PDB entry 6BKY | X-ray diffraction, 2.17 A resolution | chains D and C

[Chain D (and C)]
Protein: Isocitrate dehydrogenase [NADP] cytoplasmic
Organism: Homo sapiens
Notes: EC 1.1.1.42; chain C of this document is another copy of the same molecule, construct and numbering; everything in this record applies to it too
Reference sequence: O75874 (IDHC_HUMAN); residue numbers follow UniProt; this construct covers 1-414
Chain sequence (425 residues; numbered 1 to 425; the number before each row is that of its first residue):
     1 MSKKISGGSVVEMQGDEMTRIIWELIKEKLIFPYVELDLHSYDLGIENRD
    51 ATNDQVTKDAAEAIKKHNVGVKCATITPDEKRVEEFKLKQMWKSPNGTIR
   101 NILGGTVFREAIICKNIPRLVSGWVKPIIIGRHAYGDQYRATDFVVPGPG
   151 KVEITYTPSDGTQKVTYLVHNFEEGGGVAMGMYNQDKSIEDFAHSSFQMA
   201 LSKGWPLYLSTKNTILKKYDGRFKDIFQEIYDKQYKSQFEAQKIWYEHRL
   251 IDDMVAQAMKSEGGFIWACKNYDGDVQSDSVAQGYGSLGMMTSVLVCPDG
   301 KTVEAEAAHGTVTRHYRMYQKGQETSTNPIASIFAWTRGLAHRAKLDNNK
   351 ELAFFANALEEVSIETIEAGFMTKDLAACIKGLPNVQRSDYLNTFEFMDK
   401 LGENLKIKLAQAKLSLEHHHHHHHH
Not modelled in the structure: 1-2, 419-425 (chain C: 1-2, 417-425)
Sequence notes: expression tag (415-425)
Bound ions: Mg2+ site 1: Asp-252 (shared with Asp-275(C), Asp-279(C) of chain C); Mg2+ site 2: Asp-275, Asp-279 (shared with Asp-252(C) of chain C)
Ligand contacts:
  - 4,5,6,7-tetrabromo-1h,3H-benzimidazol-2-one (K32): Val-121, Trp-124, Val-255, Met-259, Val-276, Gln-277, Ser-280, Val-281
  - (2S)-2-hydroxybutanedioic acid (LMR): Thr-77, Ser-94, Asn-96, Arg-100, Arg-109, Arg-132, Tyr-139, Asp-275, Ala-308
Swiss-Prot annotation at these positions:
  - binding site (NADP(+)): Thr-75 to Thr-77, Arg-82, Lys-260, Gly-310 to His-315, Asn-328
  - binding site (substrate): Thr-77, Ser-94 to Arg-100, Arg-109, Arg-132, Lys-212
  - binding site (Mn(2+)): Asp-252, Asp-275, Asp-279
  - site (Critical for catalysis): Tyr-139, Lys-212
  - modified residue: Ser-2 (N-acetylserine), Tyr-42 (Phosphotyrosine), Lys-81 (N6-acetyllysine), Lys-126 (N6-succinyllysine), Lys-224 (N6-acetyllysine), Lys-233 (N6-acetyllysine), Lys-243 (N6-acetyllysine), Lys-321 (N6-acetyllysine), Ser-389 (Phosphoserine), Lys-400 (N6-succinyllysine)
  - natural variant: Arg-132 (R132C: In colorectal cancer and glioma samples; R132G: In a glioma sample; R132H: In a glioma sample; R132L: In a glioma sample; R132S: In a glioma sample)

[Chain D / chain C interface]
Residue-residue contacts (155):
  Thr-77(D) / Thr-214(C)
  Pro-78(D) / Lys-217(C)  hydrogen bond (backbone-side chain)
  Met-91(D) / Lys-217(C)
  Ser-94(D) / Ile-215(C)
  Leu-120(D) / Leu-120(C)
  Leu-120(D) / Met-259(C)
  Tyr-135(D) / His-170(C)
  Gln-138(D) / Gln-138(C)
  Gln-138(D) / Ile-215(C)
  Gln-138(D) / Leu-216(C)
  Tyr-139(D) / Ile-215(C)  hydrophobic
  Arg-140(D) / His-170(C)
  Thr-142(D) / Tyr-167(C)
  Thr-142(D) / Leu-168(C)  hydrogen bond (side chain-backbone)
  Thr-142(D) / Val-169(C)
  Asp-143(D) / Leu-216(C)
  Asp-143(D) / Lys-217(C)  hydrogen bond (side chain-backbone)
  Asp-143(D) / Lys-218(C)  hydrogen bond (side chain-backbone)
  Asp-143(D) / Tyr-219(C)  hydrogen bond (side chain-backbone)
  Phe-144(D) / Ile-154(C)  hydrophobic
  Phe-144(D) / Tyr-167(C)  hydrophobic
  Phe-144(D) / Lys-218(C)
  Val-146(D) / Tyr-156(C)  hydrophobic
  Pro-147(D) / Tyr-156(C)
  Gly-148(D) / Tyr-156(C)  hydrogen bond (backbone-side chain)
  Pro-149(D) / Tyr-156(C)  hydrogen bond (backbone-side chain)
  Pro-149(D) / Pro-158(C)
  Pro-149(D) / Ser-159(C)  hydrogen bond (backbone-backbone)
  Gly-150(D) / Tyr-156(C)
  Gly-150(D) / Thr-157(C)
  Gly-150(D) / Pro-158(C)
  Gly-150(D) / Ser-159(C)
  Lys-151(D) / Thr-155(C)
  Lys-151(D) / Tyr-156(C)
  Lys-151(D) / Thr-157(C)  hydrogen bond (backbone-backbone)
  Val-152(D) / Ile-154(C)  hydrophobic
  Val-152(D) / Thr-155(C)
  Val-152(D) / Tyr-156(C)  hydrophobic
  Glu-153(D) / Ile-154(C)
  Glu-153(D) / Thr-155(C)  hydrogen bond (backbone-backbone)
  Ile-154(D) / Phe-144(C)  hydrophobic
  Ile-154(D) / Val-152(C)  hydrophobic
  Ile-154(D) / Glu-153(C)
  Ile-154(D) / Met-180(C)
  Ile-154(D) / Gly-181(C)
  Thr-155(D) / Lys-151(C)
  Thr-155(D) / Val-152(C)
  Thr-155(D) / Glu-153(C)  hydrogen bond (backbone-backbone)
  Tyr-156(D) / Val-146(C)  hydrophobic
  Tyr-156(D) / Pro-147(C)
  Tyr-156(D) / Gly-148(C)  hydrogen bond (side chain-backbone)
  Tyr-156(D) / Pro-149(C)  hydrogen bond (side chain-backbone)
  Tyr-156(D) / Gly-150(C)
  Tyr-156(D) / Lys-151(C)
  Tyr-156(D) / Val-152(C)  hydrophobic
  Thr-157(D) / Gly-150(C)
  Thr-157(D) / Lys-151(C)  hydrogen bond (backbone-backbone)
  Pro-158(D) / Pro-149(C)
  Pro-158(D) / Gly-150(C)
  Ser-159(D) / Pro-149(C)  hydrogen bond (backbone-backbone)
  Ser-159(D) / Gly-150(C)
  Tyr-167(D) / Thr-142(C)
  Tyr-167(D) / Phe-144(C)  hydrophobic
  Leu-168(D) / Thr-142(C)  hydrogen bond (backbone-side chain)
  Val-169(D) / Thr-142(C)
  Val-169(D) / Gly-181(C)
  Val-169(D) / Met-182(C)
  Val-169(D) / Tyr-183(C)
  His-170(D) / Tyr-135(C)
  His-170(D) / Arg-140(C)
  His-170(D) / Tyr-183(C)  hydrogen bond
  Phe-172(D) / Tyr-183(C)  hydrophobic
  Phe-172(D) / Asn-184(C)
  Gly-176(D) / Gln-185(C)
  Gly-176(D) / Asp-186(C)  hydrogen bond (backbone-backbone)
  Gly-177(D) / Asn-184(C)
  Gly-177(D) / Asp-186(C)
  Val-178(D) / Tyr-183(C)
  Val-178(D) / Asn-184(C)  hydrogen bond (backbone-backbone)
  Val-178(D) / Lys-218(C)
  Val-178(D) / Tyr-219(C)  hydrophobic
  Val-178(D) / Arg-222(C)
  Ala-179(D) / Met-182(C)
  Ala-179(D) / Tyr-183(C)  hydrophobic
  Ala-179(D) / Tyr-219(C)
  Met-180(D) / Ile-154(C)
  Met-180(D) / Met-180(C)
  Met-180(D) / Gly-181(C)
  Met-180(D) / Met-182(C)  hydrogen bond (backbone-backbone)
  Met-180(D) / Leu-216(C)  hydrophobic
  Met-180(D) / Tyr-219(C)  hydrophobic
  Gly-181(D) / Ile-154(C)
  Gly-181(D) / Val-169(C)
  Gly-181(D) / Met-180(C)
  Met-182(D) / Val-169(C)
  Met-182(D) / Ala-179(C)
  Met-182(D) / Met-180(C)  hydrogen bond (backbone-backbone)
  Met-182(D) / Met-182(C)  hydrophobic
  Tyr-183(D) / Val-169(C)
  Tyr-183(D) / His-170(C)  hydrogen bond
  Tyr-183(D) / Phe-172(C)  hydrophobic
  Tyr-183(D) / Val-178(C)
  Tyr-183(D) / Ala-179(C)  hydrophobic
  Asn-184(D) / Phe-172(C)
  Asn-184(D) / Gly-177(C)
  Asn-184(D) / Val-178(C)  hydrogen bond (backbone-backbone)
  Gln-185(D) / Gly-176(C)
  Asp-186(D) / Gly-176(C)  hydrogen bond (backbone-backbone)
  Asp-186(D) / Gly-177(C)
  Lys-212(D) / Asp-275(C)  salt bridge
  Thr-214(D) / Thr-77(C)
  Ile-215(D) / Ser-94(C)
  Ile-215(D) / Gln-138(C)
  Ile-215(D) / Tyr-139(C)  hydrophobic
  Leu-216(D) / Gln-138(C)
  Leu-216(D) / Asp-143(C)
  Leu-216(D) / Met-180(C)  hydrophobic
  Lys-217(D) / Pro-78(C)  hydrogen bond (side chain-backbone)
  Lys-217(D) / Met-91(C)
  Lys-217(D) / Asp-143(C)  hydrogen bond (backbone-side chain)
  Lys-218(D) / Asp-143(C)  hydrogen bond (backbone-side chain)
  Lys-218(D) / Phe-144(C)
  Lys-218(D) / Val-178(C)
  Tyr-219(D) / Asp-143(C)  hydrogen bond (backbone-side chain)
  Tyr-219(D) / Val-178(C)  hydrophobic
  Tyr-219(D) / Ala-179(C)
  Tyr-219(D) / Met-180(C)  hydrophobic
  Arg-222(D) / Val-178(C)
  Ile-251(D) / Tyr-272(C)
  Ile-251(D) / Val-276(C)  hydrophobic
  Asp-252(D) / Asp-275(C)
  Asp-252(D) / Asp-279(C)
  Val-255(D) / Val-276(C)  hydrophobic
  Val-255(D) / Ser-280(C)
  Ala-256(D) / Gln-283(C)
  Ala-256(D) / Leu-288(C)  hydrophobic
  Met-259(D) / Leu-120(C)
  Met-259(D) / Ser-280(C)
  Met-259(D) / Gly-284(C)
  Lys-260(D) / Gln-283(C)
  Tyr-272(D) / Ile-251(C)
  Tyr-272(D) / Tyr-272(C)  hydrophobic
  Tyr-272(D) / Asp-273(C)  hydrogen bond
  Asp-273(D) / Tyr-272(C)  hydrogen bond
  Asp-275(D) / Lys-212(C)  salt bridge
  Asp-275(D) / Asp-252(C)
  Val-276(D) / Ile-251(C)  hydrophobic
  Val-276(D) / Val-255(C)  hydrophobic
  Asp-279(D) / Asp-252(C)
  Ser-280(D) / Val-255(C)
  Ser-280(D) / Met-259(C)
  Gln-283(D) / Ala-256(C)
  Gln-283(D) / Lys-260(C)
  Gly-284(D) / Met-259(C)
  Leu-288(D) / Ala-256(C)  hydrophobic
Also at the interface, not in a pair above, chain D (69 interface residues in all): Trp-92, Ala-141, Val-145, Gln-277
Also at the interface, not in a pair above, chain C (70 interface residues in all): Trp-92, Ala-141, Val-145, Glu-174, Gln-277

[Overview]
The interface between chain D and chain C involves 69 residues on one side and 70 on the other, with 30
hydrogen bonds and 2 salt bridges. Polar contacts include Lys-212(D)/Asp-275(C), Pro-78(D)/Lys-217(C) and
Thr-142(D)/Leu-168(C). Chain D binds (2S)-2-hydroxybutanedioic acid and
4,5,6,7-tetrabromo-1h,3H-benzimidazol-2-one.
Both chains are Isocitrate dehydrogenase [NADP] cytoplasmic (Homo sapiens). Entry 6BKY (Novel Binding Modes of
Inhibition of Wild-Type IDH1: Allosteric Inhibition with Cmpd2) was determined by X-ray diffraction, deposited
together with 6BL1 and 6BL2.
